PDB entry 4EV4 | X-ray diffraction, 1.30 A resolution | chain A

== Chain A ==
Name: Carbapenem-hydrolizing beta-lactamase SFC-1
Source organism: Serratia fonticola
Notes: EC 3.5.2.6
UniProtKB: Q6JP75 (Q6JP75_SERFO); the construct lacks a stretch of the UniProt sequence and is renumbered around it, so the offset changes along the chain: 22-57 = UniProt 27-62; 59-140 = UniProt 63-144; 141-252 = UniProt 146-257; 254-305 = UniProt 258-309
Amino-acid sequence (283 residues; each row starts with the number of its first residue; note: 2 numbers in that range are skipped by the numbering (no residue carries them; nothing is unmodelled there)):
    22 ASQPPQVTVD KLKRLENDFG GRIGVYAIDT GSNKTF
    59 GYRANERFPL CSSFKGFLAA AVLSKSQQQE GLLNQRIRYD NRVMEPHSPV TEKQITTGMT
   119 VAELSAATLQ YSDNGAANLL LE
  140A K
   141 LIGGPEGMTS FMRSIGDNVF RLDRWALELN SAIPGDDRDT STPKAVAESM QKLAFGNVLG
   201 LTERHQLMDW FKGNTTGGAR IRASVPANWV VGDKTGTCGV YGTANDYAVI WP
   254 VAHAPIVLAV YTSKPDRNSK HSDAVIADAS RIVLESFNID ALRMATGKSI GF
Disordered / not traced: 293-305
Differences from the reference sequence: engineered mutation Ala166 (Glu171 in Q6JP75)
Modified / non-standard residues: Arg100 (n-omega-hydroxy-l-arginine; HAR)
Disulfide bonds: Cys69-Cys238
Glycans and other covalent adducts: Meropenem, bound form (MER) linked to Ser70
Small-molecule neighbours: Meropenem, bound form (MER; (4R,5S)-3-{[(3S,5S)-5-(dimethylcarbamoyl)pyrrolidin-3-yl]sulfanyl}-5-[(2S,3R)-3-hydroxy-1-oxobutan-2-yl]-4-methyl-4,5-d ihydro-1H-pyrrole-2-carboxylic acid): Cys69, Lys73, His105, Ser130, Asn132, Ala166, Asn170, Thr216, Arg220, Lys234, Thr235, Gly236, Thr237, Cys238

== Overview ==
Covalently linked Meropenem, bound form: at Ser70.
Chain A is Carbapenem-hydrolizing beta-lactamase SFC-1 (Serratia fonticola); the structure, Crystal structure
of serratia fonticola carbapenemase SFC-1 E166A mutant with the acylenzyme intermediate of meropenem, was
determined by X-ray diffraction, deposited together with 4EQI and 4EUZ.
